Entry 3Q8P (X-ray diffraction, 1.95 A resolution); this record covers chains B and T of the 3 polymer chains in the assembly.

== Chain B ==
Name: DNA polymerase iota
Source organism: Homo sapiens
Notes: EC 2.7.7.7
UniProt: Q9UNA4 (POLI_HUMAN); residue numbers follow UniProt; this construct covers 1-420
Sequence (420 residues; row label = number of the first residue in the row):
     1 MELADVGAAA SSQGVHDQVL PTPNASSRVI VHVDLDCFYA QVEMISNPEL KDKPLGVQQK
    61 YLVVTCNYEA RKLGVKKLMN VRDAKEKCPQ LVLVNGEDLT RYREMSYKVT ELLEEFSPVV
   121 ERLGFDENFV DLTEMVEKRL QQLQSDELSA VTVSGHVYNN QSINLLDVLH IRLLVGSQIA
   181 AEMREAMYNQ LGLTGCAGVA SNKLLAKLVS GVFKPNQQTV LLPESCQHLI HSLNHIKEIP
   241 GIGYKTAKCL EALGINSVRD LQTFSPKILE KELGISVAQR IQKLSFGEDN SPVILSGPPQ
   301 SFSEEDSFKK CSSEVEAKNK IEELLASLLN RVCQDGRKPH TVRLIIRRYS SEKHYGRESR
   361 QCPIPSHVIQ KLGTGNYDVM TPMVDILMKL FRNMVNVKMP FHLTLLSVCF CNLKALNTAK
Unresolved in the structure: 1-26, 351-355, 373-375, 415-420
Bound ions: Mg2+ site 1: Asp34, Leu35, Asp126 (together with 2'-deoxycytidine-5'-triphosphate); Mg2+ site 2: Lys237, Ile239, Ile242 (shared with 1 residue of chain P)
Ligand contacts: 2'-deoxycytidine-5'-triphosphate (DCP): Asp34, Leu35, Asp36, Cys37, Phe38, Tyr39, Gln59, Val64, Thr65, Tyr68, Arg71, Lys77, Leu78, Asp126, Glu127, Lys214
Curated features (UniProtKB/Swiss-Prot):
  - natural variant: Gly96 (R96G: Large decrease in catalytic activity efficiency which is partially rescued by the presence of Mn(2+) instead Mg(2+); this construct carries the variant)
  - mutagenesis: Met1 to Ala25 (Small decrease in catalytic activity efficiency which is partially rescued by the presence of Mn(2+) instead Mg(2+))
What the authors report for this chain:
  - binding site for the 11-nt DNA strand (chain T): Gln59
  - contacts within the chain: Gln59-Gly96 (hydrogen bond)
  - mutagenesis - Q59A (1.2-fold): increased catalytic activity on 8-oxo-G
  - specificity-determining residues: Gln59

== Chain T ==
Molecule: 11-nt DNA strand
Sequence (11 nucleotides; numbered 837 to 847; the number before each row is that of its first residue):
   837 TCAGGGGTCC T
Unresolved in the structure: 837-839
Modified residues: 8OG (8-oxo-2'-deoxy-guanosine-5'-monophosphate) at position 840

== How chain B and chain T interact ==
Residue-residue contacts (27):
  Gln59(B) - 8OG_840(T)  base contact
  Gln59(B) - DG841(T)  sugar contact
  Lys60(B) - 8OG_840(T)  phosphate contact
  Lys60(B) - DG841(T)  phosphate contact
  Tyr61(B) - 8OG_840(T)  hydrogen bond to the phosphate
  Leu62(B) - 8OG_840(T)  sugar contact
  Val64(B) - 8OG_840(T)  base contact
  Leu78(B) - 8OG_840(T)  base contact
  Glu97(B) - DG841(T)  sugar contact
  Leu99(B) - DG841(T)  phosphate contact
  Leu99(B) - DG842(T)  phosphate contact
  Arg103(B) - DG842(T)  salt bridge to the phosphate
  Arg103(B) - DG843(T)  salt bridge to the phosphate
  Pro299(B) - DT844(T)  phosphate contact
  Gln300(B) - DT844(T)  hydrogen bond to the phosphate
  Gln300(B) - DC845(T)  hydrogen bond to the phosphate
  Ser301(B) - DT844(T)  hydrogen bond to the phosphate
  Phe302(B) - DG843(T)  phosphate contact
  Ser303(B) - DG842(T)  sugar contact
  Ser303(B) - DG843(T)  hydrogen bond to the phosphate
  Glu304(B) - DG842(T)  phosphate contact
  Glu305(B) - DG841(T)  sugar contact
  Glu305(B) - DG842(T)  hydrogen bond to the phosphate
  Ser307(B) - 8OG_840(T)  phosphate contact
  Ser307(B) - DG841(T)  hydrogen bond to the phosphate
  Arg331(B) - DG843(T)  salt bridge to the phosphate
  Arg347(B) - 8OG_840(T)  salt bridge to the phosphate
Also at the interface, not in a pair above, chain B (23 interface residues in all): Tyr39, Gly124, Phe125, Asp306

== Summary ==
23 residues of chain B face 6 of chain T across their interface; the contacts include 7 hydrogen bonds and 4
salt bridges. Polar contacts include Tyr61(B)-8OG_840(T), Gln300(B)-DT844(T) and Gln300(B)-DC845(T). The paper
reports a binding site for the 11-nt DNA strand (chain T) at Gln59(B); Q59A of chain B increases catalytic
activity on 8-oxo-G.
Chain B is DNA polymerase iota (Homo sapiens) and chain T is an 11-nt DNA strand; the structure, Human DNA
polymerase iota incorporating dCTP opposite 8-oxo-guanine, was determined by X-ray diffraction, deposited
together with 3Q8Q and 3Q8R.
